PDB entry 8S4T | X-ray diffraction, 2.67 A resolution | chains A and D of the 4 polymer chains in the assembly

== Chain A ==
Molecule: PrgE
Organism: Enterococcus faecalis
UniProt: D1LHE9 (D1LHE9_ENTFL); residues 2-144 here = UniProt positions 2-144
Chain sequence (145 residues; row label = number of the first residue in the row; numbering starts at 0):
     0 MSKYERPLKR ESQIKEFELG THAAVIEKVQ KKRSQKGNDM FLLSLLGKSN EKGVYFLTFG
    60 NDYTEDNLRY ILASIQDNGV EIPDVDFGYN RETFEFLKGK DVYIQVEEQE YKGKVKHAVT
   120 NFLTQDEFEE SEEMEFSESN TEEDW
Unresolved in the structure: 0, 137-144
Sequence notes: initiating methionine (0); expression tag (1)
Reported in the primary citation:
  - binding site for the 60-nt DNA strand (chain D): Ser33, Gln34, Asn37, Tyr62, Asn66, Gln108, Tyr110, Lys111, Asn120

== Chain D ==
Molecule: 60-nt DNA strand
Sequence (60 nucleotides; row label = number of the first residue in the row):
     1 AAAAAAAAAA AAAAAAAAAA AAAAAAAAAA AAAAAAAAAA AAAAAAAAAA AAAAAAAAAA
Unresolved in the structure: 16-60

== How chain A and chain D interact ==
Contacting residue pairs - 23 pairs, chain A then chain D:
  Arg9(A) - DA6(D)  base contact
  Ser33(A) - DA4(D)  hydrogen bond to the phosphate
  Ser33(A) - DA5(D)  phosphate contact
  Gln34(A) - DA5(D)  hydrogen bond to the phosphate
  Lys35(A) - DA4(D)  phosphate contact
  Asn37(A) - DA3(D)  phosphate contact
  Asn37(A) - DA4(D)  hydrogen bond to the phosphate
  Met39(A) - DA4(D)  phosphate contact
  Met39(A) - DA5(D)  phosphate contact
  Phe55(A) - DA4(D)  sugar contact
  Phe55(A) - DA5(D)  sugar contact
  Thr57(A) - DA3(D)  phosphate contact
  Thr57(A) - DA4(D)  sugar contact
  Asn60(A) - DA2(D)  phosphate contact
  Asn60(A) - DA3(D)  sugar contact
  Tyr62(A) - DA1(D)  hydrogen bond to the base
  Tyr62(A) - DA2(D)  base contact
  Gln108(A) - DA4(D)  hydrogen bond to the base
  Tyr110(A) - DA5(D)  stacking on the base
  Tyr110(A) - DA7(D)  hydrogen bond to the phosphate
  Lys111(A) - DA7(D)  salt bridge to the phosphate
  Lys113(A) - DA8(D)  base contact
  Asn120(A) - DA1(D)  hydrogen bond to the base
Interface residues without a listed pair, chain A (17 interface residues in all): Asn66, Glu109

== Summary ==
17 residues of chain A and 8 residues of chain D are in contact, with 7 hydrogen bonds, 1 salt bridge and 1
aromatic stacking contact. Among the polar pairs are Tyr62(A)-DA1(D), Gln108(A)-DA4(D) and Asn120(A)-DA1(D).
From the paper: a binding site for the 60-nt DNA strand (chain D) at Ser33(A), Gln34(A) and Asn37(A) among
others.
Chain A is PrgE (Enterococcus faecalis) and chain D is a 60-nt DNA strand; the structure, DNA bound structure
of PrgE from plasmid pCF10, was determined by X-ray diffraction together with 8S4S from the same study.
